Entry 4FEF (X-ray diffraction, 2.00 A resolution); this record covers chain A.

Chain A:
Name: Versatile peroxidase VPL2
From: Pleurotus eryngii
Notes: EC 1.11.1.16
UniProt: O94753 (VPL2_PLEER); residues 1-315 here correspond to UniProt positions 31-345 (UniProt number = residue number + 30)
Amino-acid sequence (315 residues; each row starts with the number of its first residue):
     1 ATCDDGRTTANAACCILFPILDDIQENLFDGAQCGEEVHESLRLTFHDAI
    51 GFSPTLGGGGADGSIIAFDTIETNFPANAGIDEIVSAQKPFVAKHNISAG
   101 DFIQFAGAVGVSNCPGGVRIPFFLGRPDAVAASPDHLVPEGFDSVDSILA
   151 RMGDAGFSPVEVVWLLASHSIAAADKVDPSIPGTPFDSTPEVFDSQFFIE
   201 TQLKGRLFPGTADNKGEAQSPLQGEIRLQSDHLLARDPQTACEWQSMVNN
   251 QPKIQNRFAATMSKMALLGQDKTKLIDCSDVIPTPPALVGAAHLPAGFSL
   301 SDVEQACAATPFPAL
Sequence notes: engineered mutation Gly141 (Pro171 in O94753), Glu191 (Gly221 in O94753)
Curated features (UniProtKB/Swiss-Prot):
  - active site: His47 (Proton acceptor), Trp164 (Tryptophan radical intermediate)
  - binding site (Mn(2+)): Glu36, Glu40, Asp175
  - binding site (Ca(2+)): Asp48, Gly60, Asp62, Ser64, Ser170, Asp187, Thr189, Val192, Asp194
  - binding site (heme b): His169, Ala173 to Val177
  - site: Arg43 (Transition state stabilizer)
  - glycosylation: Asn96 (N-linked (GlcNAc...) asparagine)
Cystine bridges: Cys3-Cys15, Cys14-Cys278, Cys34-Cys114, Cys242-Cys307
Ion coordination: Ca2+ site 1: Asp48, Gly60, Asp62, Ser64; heme Fe near His169 (its only coordinating residue here); Ca2+ site 2: Ser170, Asp187, Thr189, Val192, Asp194
Residues lining bound ligands: heme (HEM): Glu36, His39, Glu40, Leu42, Arg43, Thr45, Phe46, Pro139, Glu140, Gly141, Ile148, Met152, Val162, Leu165, Leu166, Ser168, His169, Ile171, Ala172, Ala173, Ala174, Asp175, Lys176, Val177, Phe186, Leu228, Ser230, Met262
Reported in the primary citation:
  - mutagenesis - E140G/K176G (33-fold), E140G/P141G: increased catalytic activity on ABTS
  - mutagenesis - E140G/K176G, E140G, P141G, F142G, K176G: increased catalytic activity on HQ
  - mutagenesis - P76G, E140G/K176G, E140G, F142G, K176D, K176G: increased catalytic activity on DMP
  - mutagenesis - E140G/K176G, E140G: increased catalytic activity on guaiacol
  - mutagenesis - E140G/K176G: increased catalytic activity on catechol
  - conformationally variable residues (side-chain flip): Glu140
  - mutagenesis - P76G (3-fold), P141G (5-fold): decreased catalytic activity
  - catalytic residues: Trp164
  - mutagenesis - E140G/W164S/K176G, W164S: abolished catalytic activity on ABTS
  - mutagenesis - K176D, K215Q: unchanged catalytic activity on ABTS
  - mutagenesis - E140G/W164S/K176G, W164S: abolished catalytic activity on HQ
  - mutagenesis - E140G/W164S/K176G, W164S: abolished catalytic activity on DMP
  - mutagenesis - W164S (3.6-fold): decreased catalytic activity on guaiacol
  - mutagenesis - W164S (23-fold): decreased catalytic activity on catechol
  - mutagenesis - W164S, K215G: unchanged catalytic activity
  - mutagenesis - E140G/W164S/K176G: increased catalytic activity

Summary:
Bound to chain A: heme. Asp48, Gly60, Asp62 and Ser64 coordinate Ca2+ site 1. From UniProt: active-site
residues His47 and Trp164, 3 Mn2+-binding residues, 9 Ca2+-binding residues and 6 heme b-binding residues. The
paper reports the catalytic residue Trp164; P76G, E140G/K176G and E140G, among others, increase catalytic
activity on DMP; 12 substitutions were tested in all.
Chain A is Versatile peroxidase VPL2 (Pleurotus eryngii); the structure, The crystal structures of several
mutants of pleurotus eryngii versatile peroxidase, was determined by X-ray diffraction, deposited together
with 4FCN, 4FCS, 4FDQ and 4G05.
